8ZIR - chains Q and R of the 18 polymer chains in the assembly; structure by electron microscopy, 3.08 A resolution.

== Chain Q (and R) ==
Name: HerA
From: Agrobacterium tumefaciens
Notes: chain R of this document is another copy of the same molecule, construct and numbering; everything in this record applies to it too
Chain sequence (617 residues; each row starts with the number of its first residue):
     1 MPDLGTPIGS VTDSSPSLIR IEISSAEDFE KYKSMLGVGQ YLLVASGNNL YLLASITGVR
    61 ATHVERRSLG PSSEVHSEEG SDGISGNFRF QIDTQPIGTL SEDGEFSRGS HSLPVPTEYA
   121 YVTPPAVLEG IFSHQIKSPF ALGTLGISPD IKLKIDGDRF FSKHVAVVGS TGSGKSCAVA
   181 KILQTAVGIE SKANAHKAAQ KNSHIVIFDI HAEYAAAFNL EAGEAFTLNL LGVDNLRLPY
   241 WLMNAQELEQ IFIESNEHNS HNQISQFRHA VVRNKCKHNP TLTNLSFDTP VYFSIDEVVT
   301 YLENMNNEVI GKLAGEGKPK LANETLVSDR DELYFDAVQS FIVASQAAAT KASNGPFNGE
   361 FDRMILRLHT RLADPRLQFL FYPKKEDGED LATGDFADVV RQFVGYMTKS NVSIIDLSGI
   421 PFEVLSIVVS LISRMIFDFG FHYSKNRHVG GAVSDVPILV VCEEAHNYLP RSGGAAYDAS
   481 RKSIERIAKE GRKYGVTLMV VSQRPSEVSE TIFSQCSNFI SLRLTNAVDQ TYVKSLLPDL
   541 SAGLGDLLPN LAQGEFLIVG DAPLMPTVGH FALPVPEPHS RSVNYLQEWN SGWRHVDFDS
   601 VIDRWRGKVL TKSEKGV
Unresolved in the structure: 65-86, 190-201, 446-453, 580-596, 606-617 (chain R: 65-86, 147-149, 191-201, 580-617)
Metal / ion sites: Mg2+: Ser-176 (together with ATP)
Ligand contacts: ATP (adenosine-5'-triphosphate): Ser-170, Thr-171, Gly-172, Ser-173, Gly-174, Lys-175, Ser-176, Cys-177, Gln-503, Gln-553, Gly-554, Phe-571, Ala-572, Leu-573, Glu-577

== Chain Q / chain R interface ==
Residue-residue contacts (32):
  Glu-30(Q) / Val-115(R)
  Lys-33(Q) / Leu-113(R)
  Val-59(Q) / Pro-16(R)
  Val-59(Q) / Leu-113(R)  hydrophobic
  Ala-61(Q) / Asp-13(R)
  Ala-61(Q) / Ser-14(R)
  Thr-62(Q) / Asp-13(R)
  Gly-359(Q) / His-261(R)
  Asp-362(Q) / His-261(R)
  Ser-418(Q) / Lys-493(R)
  Ile-420(Q) / Glu-490(R)
  Pro-421(Q) / Glu-490(R)
  Phe-422(Q) / Glu-485(R)
  Phe-422(Q) / Arg-486(R)
  Phe-422(Q) / Glu-490(R)  hydrogen bond (backbone-side chain)
  Glu-423(Q) / Arg-486(R)  salt bridge
  Arg-523(Q) / Arg-108(R)
  Asn-526(Q) / Pro-538(R)  hydrogen bond (side chain-backbone)
  Asp-546(Q) / Pro-16(R)
  Asp-546(Q) / Ser-17(R)
  Asn-550(Q) / Pro-16(R)
  Asn-550(Q) / Gly-109(R)
  Asn-550(Q) / Ser-110(R)
  Asn-550(Q) / His-111(R)
  Glu-555(Q) / His-111(R)  salt bridge
  Phe-598(Q) / Ala-397(R)
  Phe-598(Q) / Val-400(R)  hydrophobic
  Phe-598(Q) / Phe-439(R)  hydrophobic
  Ile-602(Q) / Phe-396(R)  hydrophobic
  Ile-602(Q) / Ala-397(R)  hydrophobic
  Trp-605(Q) / Asp-438(R)
  Trp-605(Q) / His-442(R)
Also at the interface, not in a pair above, chain Q (33 interface residues in all): Phe-29, Arg-60, His-63, Phe-88, Thr-171, His-211, Thr-370, Arg-376, Thr-525, Leu-551, Ala-552, Val-601, Arg-604
Also at the interface, not in a pair above, chain R (35 interface residues in all): Ser-15, Ser-46, Pro-116, Thr-117, Asp-288, Arg-401, Phe-441, Asn-446, Lys-489, Arg-492, Leu-537, Asp-539, Asp-561

== Summary ==
33 residues of chain Q and 35 residues of chain R are in contact, with 2 hydrogen bonds and 2 salt bridges.
Polar contacts include Glu-423(Q)/Arg-486(R), Glu-555(Q)/His-111(R) and Phe-422(Q)/Glu-490(R). Bound to chain
Q: ATP.
Both chains are HerA (Agrobacterium tumefaciens). Entry 8ZIR (DUF4297-HerA complex) was determined by electron
microscopy (same publication as 8ZGI, 8ZIQ, 8ZIS and 8ZIT).
